3VFU - chains A and B of the 3 polymer chains in the assembly; structure by X-ray diffraction, 1.65 A resolution.

Chain A:
Molecule: MHC class I antigen
From: Homo sapiens
UniProtKB: C5MK56 (C5MK56_HUMAN); residues 1-276 here correspond to UniProt positions 25-300 (UniProt number = residue number + 24)
Chain sequence (276 residues; row label = number of the first residue in the row):
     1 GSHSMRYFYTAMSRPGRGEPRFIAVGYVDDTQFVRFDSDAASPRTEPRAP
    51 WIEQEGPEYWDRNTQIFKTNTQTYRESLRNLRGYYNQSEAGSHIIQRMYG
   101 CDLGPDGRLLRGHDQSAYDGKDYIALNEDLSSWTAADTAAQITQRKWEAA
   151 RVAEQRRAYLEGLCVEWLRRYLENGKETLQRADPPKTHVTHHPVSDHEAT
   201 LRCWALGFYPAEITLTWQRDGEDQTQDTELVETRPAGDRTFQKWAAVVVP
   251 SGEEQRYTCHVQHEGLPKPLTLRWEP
Cystine bridges: Cys-101/Cys-164, Cys-203/Cys-259
From the paper describing this entry:
  - mutagenesis - L163A: unchanged binding to SB27 TCR

Chain B:
Molecule: Beta-2-microglobulin
From: Homo sapiens
UniProtKB: P61769 (B2MG_HUMAN); residues 1-99 here correspond to UniProt positions 21-119 (UniProt number = residue number + 20)
Chain sequence (100 residues; row label = number of the first residue in the row; numbering starts at 0):
     0 MIQRTPKIQVYSRHPAENGKSNFLNCYVSGFHPSDIEVDLLKNGERIEKV
    50 EHSDLSFSKDWSFYLLYYTEFTPTEKDEYACRVNHVTLSQPKIVKWDRDM
Differences from the reference sequence: initiating methionine (0)
Curated features (UniProtKB/Swiss-Prot):
  - modified residue: Gln-2 (Pyrrolidone carboxylic acid)
  - glycosylation: Ile-1 (N-linked (Glc) (glycation) isoleucine), Lys-19 (N-linked (Glc) (glycation) lysine), Lys-41 (N-linked (Glc) (glycation) lysine), Lys-48 (N-linked (Glc) (glycation) lysine), Lys-58 (N-linked (Glc) (glycation) lysine), Lys-91 (N-linked (Glc) (glycation) lysine), Lys-94 (N-linked (Glc) (glycation) lysine)
Cystine bridges: Cys-25/Cys-80

How chain A and chain B interact:
Contacting residue pairs (64; chain A residue first):
  Phe-8(A) / Ser-55(B)
  Phe-8(A) / Phe-56(B)  hydrophobic
  Tyr-9(A) / Phe-56(B)
  Thr-10(A) / Phe-56(B)
  Thr-10(A) / Phe-62(B)
  Met-12(A) / Ser-33(B)  hydrogen bond
  Met-12(A) / Asp-34(B)
  Arg-17(A) / Asp-34(B)  salt bridge
  Ile-23(A) / Leu-54(B)  hydrophobic
  Val-25(A) / Asp-53(B)
  Val-25(A) / Leu-54(B)
  Val-25(A) / Ser-55(B)
  Tyr-27(A) / Ser-55(B)
  Tyr-27(A) / Tyr-63(B)  hydrogen bond
  Gln-32(A) / Asp-53(B)  hydrogen bond
  Arg-35(A) / Asp-53(B)  salt bridge
  Arg-48(A) / Asp-53(B)  salt bridge
  Ser-92(A) / Met-0(B)
  His-93(A) / Met-0(B)
  Ile-94(A) / Pro-32(B)  hydrophobic
  Ile-94(A) / Ser-33(B)
  Ile-94(A) / Phe-62(B)  hydrophobic
  Gln-96(A) / His-31(B)  hydrogen bond
  Gln-96(A) / Phe-56(B)
  Gln-96(A) / Trp-60(B)  hydrogen bond (side chain-backbone)
  Gln-96(A) / Phe-62(B)
  Arg-97(A) / Phe-56(B)
  Met-98(A) / Phe-56(B)  hydrophobic
  Met-98(A) / Lys-58(B)
  Met-98(A) / Trp-60(B)  hydrophobic
  Gln-115(A) / Trp-60(B)
  Ser-116(A) / Trp-60(B)
  Ala-117(A) / Trp-60(B)  hydrophobic
  Asp-119(A) / Met-0(B)
  Asp-119(A) / His-31(B)
  Gly-120(A) / Arg-3(B)  hydrogen bond (backbone-side chain)
  Gly-120(A) / His-31(B)  hydrogen bond (backbone-side chain)
  Gly-120(A) / Trp-60(B)
  Asp-122(A) / Trp-60(B)  hydrogen bond
  His-192(A) / Asp-98(B)  salt bridge
  Arg-202(A) / Asp-98(B)
  Arg-202(A) / Met-99(B)  hydrogen bond
  Trp-204(A) / Asp-98(B)
  Trp-204(A) / Met-99(B)
  Val-231(A) / Gln-8(B)
  Glu-232(A) / Lys-6(B)  salt bridge
  Glu-232(A) / Gln-8(B)  hydrogen bond (backbone-side chain)
  Glu-232(A) / Tyr-26(B)
  Glu-232(A) / Ser-28(B)  hydrogen bond
  Arg-234(A) / Gln-8(B)  hydrogen bond
  Arg-234(A) / Tyr-10(B)
  Arg-234(A) / Met-99(B)  hydrogen bond (side chain-backbone)
  Pro-235(A) / Tyr-10(B)  hydrogen bond (backbone-side chain)
  Pro-235(A) / Asn-24(B)
  Pro-235(A) / Tyr-26(B)
  Ala-236(A) / Arg-12(B)  hydrogen bond (backbone-side chain)
  Ala-236(A) / Asn-24(B)  hydrogen bond (backbone-side chain)
  Gly-237(A) / Arg-12(B)
  Asp-238(A) / Arg-12(B)
  Asp-238(A) / His-13(B)
  Gln-242(A) / Tyr-10(B)
  Gln-242(A) / Ser-11(B)  hydrogen bond (side chain-backbone)
  Gln-242(A) / Arg-12(B)  hydrogen bond (side chain-backbone)
  Trp-244(A) / Met-99(B)  hydrogen bond (side chain-backbone)
Interface residues without a listed pair, chain A (39 interface residues in all): Arg-21, Thr-190, Leu-206, Thr-233
Interface residues without a listed pair, chain B (30 interface residues in all): Ile-1, Pro-14, Ser-57, Asp-59, Leu-65

In short:
The interface between chain A and chain B involves 39 residues on one side and 30 on the other; the contacts
include 19 hydrogen bonds and 5 salt bridges. Polar pairs include Arg-17(A)/Asp-34(B), Arg-35(A)/Asp-53(B) and
Arg-48(A)/Asp-53(B). From the paper: L163A of chain A leaves binding to SB27 TCR unchanged.
Here chain A is MHC class I antigen and chain B is Beta-2-microglobulin, both from Homo sapiens. Entry 3VFU
(crystal structure of HLA B*3508 LPEP-P7Ala, peptide mutant P7-ala) was determined by X-ray diffraction,
deposited together with 3VFM, 3VFN, 3VFO, 3VFP, 3VFR, 3VFS and 3 further entries.
